Entry 6NRQ (X-ray diffraction, 1.80 A resolution); this record covers chains A and B.

Chain A:
Protein: Defective proboscis extension response 10, isoform A
Source organism: Drosophila melanogaster
UniProt: Q9VT83 (Q9VT83_DROME); residues 50-154 here = UniProt positions 50-154
Amino-acid sequence (113 residues; numbered 48 to 160; the number before each row is that of its first residue):
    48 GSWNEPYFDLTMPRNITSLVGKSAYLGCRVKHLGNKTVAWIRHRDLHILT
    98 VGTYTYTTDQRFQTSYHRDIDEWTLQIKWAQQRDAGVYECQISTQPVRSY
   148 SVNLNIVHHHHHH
Unresolved in the structure: 157-160
Construct notes: expression tag (48-49, 155-160)
Disulfide bonds: C75-C137
Covalently attached groups: glycan linked to N62, N82
What the authors report for this chain:
  - post-translational modification sites: N82
  - mutagenesis - Y103A: unchanged binding to cDIP
  - binding site for N-acetylglucosamine: N82

Chain B:
Protein: Dpr-interacting protein alpha, isoform A
Source organism: Drosophila melanogaster
UniProt: Q9W4R3 (Q9W4R3_DROME); numbering as in UniProt (aligned over 39-143)
Amino-acid sequence (113 residues; numbered 37 to 149; the number before each row is that of its first residue):
    37 SRAFQPEFVESISNVSVAVGRDATFTCHVRHLGGYRVGWLKADTKAIQAI
    87 HENVITHNPRVTVSHLDQNTWNLHIKAVSEEDRGGYMCQLNTDPMKSQIG
   137 FLDVVIPHHHHHH
Unresolved in the structure: 37-38, 143-149
Construct notes: expression tag (37-38, 144-149)
Disulfide bonds: C63-C124
Covalently attached groups: glycan linked to N50
What the authors report for this chain:
  - mutagenesis - I83A: abolished binding to homophilic dimers
  - mutagenesis - I83A (700-fold): decreased binding to Dpr6 (citing earlier work)
  - mutagenesis - I83A: unchanged expression
  - mutagenesis - I83A (7.8-fold): increased binding to Defective proboscis extension response 10, isoform A (chain A)

How chain A and chain B interact:
Pairs across the interface (39):
  N82(A) - H93(B)  hydrogen bond (backbone-side chain)
  K83(A) - H93(B)
  T84(A) - I91(B)
  A86(A) - I83(B)  hydrophobic
  I88(A) - K81(B)
  I88(A) - I83(B)  hydrophobic
  H90(A) - K81(B)
  D92(A) - M131(B)
  L93(A) - L76(B)
  L93(A) - A78(B)
  L93(A) - K81(B)
  L93(A) - M123(B)  hydrophobic
  L93(A) - Q125(B)  hydrogen bond (backbone-side chain)
  H94(A) - Q125(B)  hydrogen bond
  H94(A) - M131(B)
  I95(A) - I83(B)  hydrophobic
  I95(A) - Q125(B)  hydrogen bond (backbone-side chain)
  V98(A) - I86(B)  hydrophobic
  V98(A) - I91(B)  hydrophobic
  Y101(A) - R72(B)
  Y103(A) - R72(B)  hydrogen bond (side chain-backbone)
  Y103(A) - V73(B)
  Y103(A) - G74(B)  hydrogen bond (side chain-backbone)
  Y103(A) - I86(B)  hydrophobic
  Y103(A) - Q125(B)  hydrogen bond (side chain-backbone)
  Y103(A) - L126(B)
  Y103(A) - N127(B)  hydrogen bond (backbone-side chain)
  T105(A) - N127(B)  hydrogen bond (side chain-backbone)
  T105(A) - T128(B)
  T105(A) - D129(B)
  E136(A) - K81(B)
  Q138(A) - K81(B)  hydrogen bond (side chain-backbone)
  Q138(A) - A82(B)
  Q138(A) - I83(B)  hydrogen bond (side chain-backbone)
  S140(A) - I91(B)
  S140(A) - H93(B)  hydrogen bond (backbone-backbone)
  Q142(A) - T92(B)
  Q142(A) - N94(B)
  V144(A) - A82(B)  hydrophobic
Also at the interface, not in a pair above, chain A (21 interface residues in all): T104, D106
Also at the interface, not in a pair above, chain B (22 interface residues in all): Y71, T80
The authors on this interface:
  - hot spots on chain A (mutagenesis) - Y103A: abolished binding to Dpr-interacting protein alpha, isoform A (chain B)
  - hot spots on chain B (mutagenesis) - I83A (7.8-fold): increased binding to Defective proboscis extension response 10, isoform A (chain A)

In short:
21 residues of chain A face 22 of chain B across their interface; the contacts include 12 hydrogen bonds.
Polar pairs include N82(A)-H93(B), L93(A)-Q125(B) and H94(A)-Q125(B). From the paper: a binding site for
N-acetylglucosamine at N82(A); I83A of chain B abolishes binding to homophilic dimers.
Here chain A is Defective proboscis extension response 10, isoform A and chain B is Dpr-interacting protein
alpha, isoform A, both from Drosophila melanogaster. Entry 6NRQ (Crystal structure of Dpr10 IG1 bound to
DIP-alpha IG1) was determined by X-ray diffraction, deposited together with 6NRR, 6NRW, 6NRX and 6NS1.
